Entry 8ATW (electron microscopy, 3.62 A resolution); this record covers chains B and T of the 5 polymer chains in the assembly.

[Chain B]
Molecule: Mitochondrial transcription factor 1
Organism: Saccharomyces cerevisiae S288C
Notes: EC 2.1.1.-
UniProt: P14908 (MTF1_YEAST); residue numbers follow UniProt; this construct covers 2-341
Sequence (354 residues; numbered -12 to 341; the number before each row is that of its first residue; numbers below 1 keep their minus sign (Met-12 is residue -12)):
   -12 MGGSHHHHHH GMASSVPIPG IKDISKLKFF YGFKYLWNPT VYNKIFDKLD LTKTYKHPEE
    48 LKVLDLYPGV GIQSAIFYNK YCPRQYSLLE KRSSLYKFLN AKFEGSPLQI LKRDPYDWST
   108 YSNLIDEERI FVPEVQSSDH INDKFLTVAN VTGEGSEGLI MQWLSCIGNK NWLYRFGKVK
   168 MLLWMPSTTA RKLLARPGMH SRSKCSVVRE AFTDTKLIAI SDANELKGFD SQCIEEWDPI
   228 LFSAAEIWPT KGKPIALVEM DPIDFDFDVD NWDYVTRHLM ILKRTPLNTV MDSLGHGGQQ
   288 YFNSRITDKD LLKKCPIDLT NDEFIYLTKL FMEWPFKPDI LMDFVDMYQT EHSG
Disordered / not traced: -12 to 1, 338-341
Differences from the reference sequence: initiating methionine (-12); expression tag (-11 to 1)
Ligand contacts: GTP (guanosine-5'-triphosphate): Tyr335, Gln336, Thr337
Curated features (UniProtKB/Swiss-Prot):
  - binding site (S-adenosyl-L-methionine): Leu23, Glu77, Asp101, Asn137
From the paper describing this entry:
  - mutagenesis - F16A/Y18A, D101A (approximately 30%), Y103A (about 100-fold): decreased catalytic activity

[Chain T]
Molecule: Template DNA
Sequence (36 nucleotides; numbered 9 to 44; the number before each row is that of its first residue):
     9 GCATTATGCA TTTCCGACAA TATCAATACT TATTCG
Disordered / not traced: 9, 38-44

[Chain B / chain T interface]
Residue-residue contacts (8):
  His187(B) with DC32(T), salt bridge to the phosphate
  Leu269(B) with DA30(T), phosphate contact; DT31(T), phosphate contact
  Lys270(B) with DT31(T), phosphate contact
  Arg271(B) with DT31(T), hydrogen bond to the phosphate; DC32(T), salt bridge to the phosphate
  Thr272(B) with DT31(T), phosphate contact
  Met334(B) with DA27(T), base contact
Also at the interface, not in a pair above, chain B (7 interface residues in all): Ile268
Also at the interface, not in a pair above, chain T (5 interface residues in all): DC26

[Summary]
Chain B and chain T form an interface of 7 and 5 residues respectively, with 1 hydrogen bond and 2 salt
bridges. Among the polar pairs are Arg271(B)-DT31(T), His187(B)-DC32(T) and Arg271(B)-DC32(T). Bound to chain
B: GTP. From UniProt: 4 S-adenosyl-L-methionine-binding residues on chain B. From the paper: F16A/Y18A, D101A
and Y103A of chain B reduce catalytic activity.
Here chain B is Mitochondrial transcription factor 1 (Saccharomyces cerevisiae S288C) and chain T is Template
DNA. Entry 8ATW (Cryo-EM structure of yeast mitochondrial RNA polymerase transcription initiation complex with
6-mer RNA, pppGpGpApApApU (IC6)) was determined by electron microscopy together with 8AP1, 8ATT, 8ATV, 8C5S,
8C5U and 8Q63 from the same study.
